Entry 6XTY (electron microscopy, 6.77 A resolution (low resolution: residue-level contacts below are approximate; hydrogen-bond / salt-bridge calls are withheld)); this record covers chains A and D of the 14 polymer chains in the assembly.

[Chain A]
Molecule: DNA replication complex GINS protein PSF1
Source organism: Homo sapiens
UniProt: Q14691 (PSF1_HUMAN); residue numbers follow UniProt; this construct covers 1-196
Amino-acid sequence (196 residues; each row starts with the number of its first residue):
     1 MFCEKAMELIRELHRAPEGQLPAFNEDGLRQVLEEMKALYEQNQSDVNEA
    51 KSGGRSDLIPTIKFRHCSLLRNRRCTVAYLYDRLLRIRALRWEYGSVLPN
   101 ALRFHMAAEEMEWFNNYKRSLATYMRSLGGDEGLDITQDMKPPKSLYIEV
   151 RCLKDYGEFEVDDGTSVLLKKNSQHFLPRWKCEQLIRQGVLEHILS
Curated features (UniProtKB/Swiss-Prot):
  - natural variant: Arg83 (R83C: In IMD55), Cys152 (C152Y: In IMD55)

[Chain D]
Molecule: DNA replication complex GINS protein SLD5
Source organism: Homo sapiens
UniProt: Q9BRT9 (SLD5_HUMAN); residues 1-223 here = UniProt positions 1-223
Amino-acid sequence (223 residues; each row starts with the number of its first residue):
     1 MTEEVDFLGQDSDGGSEEVVLTPAELIERLEQAWMNEKFAPELLESKPEI
    51 VECVMEQLEHMEENLRRAKREDLKVSIHQMEMERIRYVLSSYLRCRLMKI
   101 EKFFPHVLEKEKTRPEGEPSSLSPEELAFAREFMANTESYLKNVALKHMP
   151 PNLQKVDLFRAVPKPDLDSYVFLRVRERQENILVEPDTDEQRDYVIDLEK
   201 GSQHLIRYKTIAPLVASGAVQLI
Not modelled in the structure: 1-20
Curated features (UniProtKB/Swiss-Prot):
  - modified residue: Met1 (N-acetylmethionine), Thr2 (N-acetylthreonine), Ser12 (Phosphoserine), Ser16 (Phosphoserine)

[Interface between chain A and chain D]
Pairs across the interface (54; chain A residue first):
  Leu33(A) - His148(D)
  Met36(A) - Met149(D)
  Met36(A) - Leu153(D)
  Tyr40(A) - Pro150(D)
  Tyr40(A) - Pro151(D)
  Arg73(A) - Met149(D)
  Arg73(A) - Leu153(D)
  Arg73(A) - Lys155(D)
  Arg73(A) - Val156(D)
  Thr76(A) - Met149(D)
  Val77(A) - Leu141(D)
  Leu80(A) - Tyr140(D)
  Leu80(A) - Val144(D)
  Leu84(A) - Tyr140(D)
  Arg88(A) - Glu101(D)
  Trp92(A) - Arg94(D)
  Glu109(A) - Tyr140(D)
  Glu109(A) - Val144(D)
  Glu110(A) - Tyr140(D)
  Trp113(A) - Phe133(D)
  Trp113(A) - Asn136(D)
  Trp113(A) - Thr137(D)
  Trp113(A) - Tyr140(D)
  Asn116(A) - Asn136(D)
  Tyr117(A) - Glu101(D)
  Tyr117(A) - Phe129(D)
  Tyr117(A) - Phe133(D)
  Ser120(A) - Phe129(D)
  Tyr124(A) - Leu97(D)
  Tyr124(A) - Glu125(D)
  Tyr124(A) - Glu126(D)
  Ser127(A) - Glu125(D)
  Leu128(A) - Leu93(D)
  Gly129(A) - Met55(D)
  Gly129(A) - Glu59(D)
  Gly130(A) - Glu59(D)
  Asp131(A) - Glu59(D)
  Leu134(A) - Arg86(D)
  Leu134(A) - Leu89(D)
  Ile136(A) - Ser90(D)
  Ile136(A) - Arg94(D)
  Ile136(A) - Leu97(D)
  Gln138(A) - Arg94(D)
  Asp139(A) - Arg86(D)
  Asp139(A) - Tyr87(D)
  Asp139(A) - Arg94(D)
  Met140(A) - Arg94(D)
  Pro142(A) - Tyr87(D)
  Pro143(A) - Glu83(D)
  Leu146(A) - Ser76(D)
  Leu146(A) - Gln79(D)
  Leu146(A) - Met80(D)
  Leu146(A) - Glu83(D)
  Arg179(A) - Glu83(D)
Interface residues without a listed pair, chain A (38 interface residues in all): Lys37, Leu69, Tyr81, Leu121, Lys141, Ser145, Trp180
Interface residues without a listed pair, chain D (35 interface residues in all): Arg84, Phe104, Glu132, Ala145, Asn152

[In short]
Chain A and chain D form an interface of 38 and 35 residues respectively.
Here chain A is DNA replication complex GINS protein PSF1 and chain D is DNA replication complex GINS protein
SLD5, both from Homo sapiens. Entry 6XTY (CryoEM structure of human CMG bound to AND-1 (CMGA)) was determined
by electron microscopy, deposited together with 6XTX.
